PDB entry 2UX1 | X-ray diffraction, 1.80 A resolution | chains A and I of the 12 polymer chains in the assembly

== Chain A (and I) ==
Name: DNA protection during starvation protein
Source organism: Streptococcus suis
Notes: EC 1.16.-.-; chain I of this document is another copy of the same molecule, construct and numbering; everything in this record applies to it too
UniProtKB: Q9F5J9 (DPS_STRSU); residues 8-172 here = UniProt positions 8-172
Chain sequence (165 residues; row label = number of the first residue in the row):
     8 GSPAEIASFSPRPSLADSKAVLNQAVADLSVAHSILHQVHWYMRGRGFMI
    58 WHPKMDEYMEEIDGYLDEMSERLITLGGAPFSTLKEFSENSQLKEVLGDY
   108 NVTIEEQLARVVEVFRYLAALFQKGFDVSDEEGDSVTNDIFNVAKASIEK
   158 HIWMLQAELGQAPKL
Not modelled in the structure: 8-21 (chain I: 8-19)
Sequence notes: engineered mutation Gly-8 (Gln in Q9F5J9)
Ion coordination: Zn2+ site 1: His-40, His-44; Zn2+ site 2: His-47 (shared with 2 residues of chain C); Zn2+ site 3: Asp-74, Glu-78 (shared with 1 residue of chain C)

== How chain A and chain I interact ==
Pairs across the interface - 17 pairs, chain A then chain I:
  Phe-133(A) / Ser-142(I)
  Asp-146(A) / Asp-146(I)
  Asn-149(A) / Ser-142(I)  hydrogen bond
  Asn-149(A) / Val-143(I)
  Asn-149(A) / Asp-146(I)
  Lys-152(A) / Arg-79(I)
  Lys-152(A) / Val-143(I)
  Ala-153(A) / Val-143(I)  hydrophobic
  Glu-156(A) / Arg-79(I)  salt bridge
  Glu-156(A) / Thr-82(I)
  Lys-157(A) / Glu-78(I)  salt bridge
  Trp-160(A) / Glu-78(I)
  Trp-160(A) / Ile-81(I)
  Trp-160(A) / Thr-82(I)
  Pro-170(A) / Ile-81(I)
  Pro-170(A) / Thr-82(I)
  Leu-172(A) / Thr-82(I)
Also at the interface, not in a pair above, chain I (8 interface residues in all): Glu-75

== In short ==
10 residues of chain A face 8 of chain I across their interface, with 1 hydrogen bond and 2 salt bridges.
Among the polar pairs are Glu-156(A)/Arg-79(I), Lys-157(A)/Glu-78(I) and Asn-149(A)/Ser-142(I). His-40(A) and
His-44(A) coordinate Zn2+ site 1. Asp-74(A) and Glu-78(A) form the Zn2+ site 3.
Chain A and chain I are both DNA protection during starvation protein (Streptococcus suis); the structure,
Identification of two zinc-binding sites in the Streptococcus suis Dpr protein, was determined by X-ray
diffraction, deposited together with 2V15.
